Entry 7Y22 (electron microscopy, 4.00 A resolution); this record covers chains Y and g of the 8 polymer chains in the assembly.

# Chain Y
Name: phage tail tubular protein B
Organism: Klebsiella phage Kp7
Amino-acid sequence (794 residues; numbered 1 to 794; the number before each row is that of its first residue):
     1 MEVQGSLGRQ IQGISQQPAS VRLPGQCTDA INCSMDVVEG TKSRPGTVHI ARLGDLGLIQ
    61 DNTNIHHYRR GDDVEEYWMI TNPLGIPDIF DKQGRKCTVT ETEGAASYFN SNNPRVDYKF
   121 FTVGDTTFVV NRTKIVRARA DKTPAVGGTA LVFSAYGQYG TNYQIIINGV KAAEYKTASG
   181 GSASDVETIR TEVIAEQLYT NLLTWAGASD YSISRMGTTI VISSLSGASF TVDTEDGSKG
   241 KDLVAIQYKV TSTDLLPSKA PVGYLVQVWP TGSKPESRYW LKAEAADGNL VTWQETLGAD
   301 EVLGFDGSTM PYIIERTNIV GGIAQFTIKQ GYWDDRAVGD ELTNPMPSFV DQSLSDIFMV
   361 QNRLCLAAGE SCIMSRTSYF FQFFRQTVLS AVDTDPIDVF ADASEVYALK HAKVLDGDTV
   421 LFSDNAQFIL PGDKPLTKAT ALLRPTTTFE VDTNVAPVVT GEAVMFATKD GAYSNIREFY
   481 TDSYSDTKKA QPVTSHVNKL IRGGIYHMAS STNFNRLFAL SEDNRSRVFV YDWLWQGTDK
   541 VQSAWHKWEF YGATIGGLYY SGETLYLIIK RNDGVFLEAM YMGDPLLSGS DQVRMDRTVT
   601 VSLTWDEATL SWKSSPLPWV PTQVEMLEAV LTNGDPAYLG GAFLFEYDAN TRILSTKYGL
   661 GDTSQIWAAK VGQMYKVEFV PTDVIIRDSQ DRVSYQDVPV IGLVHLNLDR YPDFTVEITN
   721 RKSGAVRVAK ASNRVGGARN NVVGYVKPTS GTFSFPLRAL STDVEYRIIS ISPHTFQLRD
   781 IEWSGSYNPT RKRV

# Chain g
Name: tail adaptor protein
Organism: Klebsiella phage Kp7
Amino-acid sequence (328 residues; each row starts with the number of its first residue):
     1 MSYSYVERTG DGVATTFNFA FTGKGKGYLL ANQIYVERWD GASWQSATGW SLSGTNQITF
    61 LTPLANGQVI RIRRIAGKDY PFAQFEPGVM LDMASLNNTF IHLLEITQEL LDGFYPDGFY
   121 LKQDLNMGWN KIVNLMPGTD GGHAVNKTQL DTLSSHVDDV DQKHTIWNDR QDQQIDGLLK
   181 AFDSNISYRT APWTYEAAGG ETMVFPPFYF ASALVWRDGA YQDQQAGAFE IDNNVITLAD
   241 PPLRAGERVS VLVGSYITPA DPGSWEWIHV AANGTTTSVD LGVSVSDIDD VTLDGLSQGR
   301 SNYTLTGTVL DFGEVIPECT VGARVQLA
Not modelled in the structure: 1-2, 175-328

# How chain Y and chain g interact
Residue-residue contacts (19):
  Y638(Y) - D92(g)
  Y638(Y) - M93(g)  hydrogen bond
  A642(Y) - M90(g)
  F643(Y) - V89(g)
  L644(Y) - V89(g)
  K657(Y) - L30(g)
  Y658(Y) - V89(g)
  Y658(Y) - M90(g)
  Y658(Y) - D92(g)
  G659(Y) - D92(g)
  D713(Y) - P87(g)
  D713(Y) - G88(g)  hydrogen bond (side chain-backbone)
  V743(Y) - M90(g)
  V743(Y) - L91(g)
  V743(Y) - M93(g)  hydrophobic
  G744(Y) - M90(g)
  G744(Y) - M93(g)
  Y745(Y) - M90(g)  hydrophobic
  V746(Y) - M90(g)
Other interface residues (no listed pair), chain Y (14 interface residues in all): R734, V742
Other interface residues (no listed pair), chain g (9 interface residues in all): L96

# In short
14 residues of chain Y and 9 residues of chain g are in contact; the contacts include 2 hydrogen bonds. Polar
pairs include Y638(Y)-M93(g) and D713(Y)-G88(g).
Chain Y is phage tail tubular protein B and chain g is tail adaptor protein, both from Klebsiella phage Kp7;
the structure, CryoEM structure of Klebsiella phage Kp7 tail complex applied with C6 symmetry, was determined
by electron microscopy.
